PDB entry 5XUT | X-ray diffraction, 2.40 A resolution | chains A and D of the 4 polymer chains in the assembly

[Chain A]
Molecule: LbCpf1
Source organism: Lachnospiraceae bacterium ND2006
Sequence (1231 residues; each row starts with the number of its first residue; numbers below 1 keep their minus sign (Gly-2 is residue -2)):
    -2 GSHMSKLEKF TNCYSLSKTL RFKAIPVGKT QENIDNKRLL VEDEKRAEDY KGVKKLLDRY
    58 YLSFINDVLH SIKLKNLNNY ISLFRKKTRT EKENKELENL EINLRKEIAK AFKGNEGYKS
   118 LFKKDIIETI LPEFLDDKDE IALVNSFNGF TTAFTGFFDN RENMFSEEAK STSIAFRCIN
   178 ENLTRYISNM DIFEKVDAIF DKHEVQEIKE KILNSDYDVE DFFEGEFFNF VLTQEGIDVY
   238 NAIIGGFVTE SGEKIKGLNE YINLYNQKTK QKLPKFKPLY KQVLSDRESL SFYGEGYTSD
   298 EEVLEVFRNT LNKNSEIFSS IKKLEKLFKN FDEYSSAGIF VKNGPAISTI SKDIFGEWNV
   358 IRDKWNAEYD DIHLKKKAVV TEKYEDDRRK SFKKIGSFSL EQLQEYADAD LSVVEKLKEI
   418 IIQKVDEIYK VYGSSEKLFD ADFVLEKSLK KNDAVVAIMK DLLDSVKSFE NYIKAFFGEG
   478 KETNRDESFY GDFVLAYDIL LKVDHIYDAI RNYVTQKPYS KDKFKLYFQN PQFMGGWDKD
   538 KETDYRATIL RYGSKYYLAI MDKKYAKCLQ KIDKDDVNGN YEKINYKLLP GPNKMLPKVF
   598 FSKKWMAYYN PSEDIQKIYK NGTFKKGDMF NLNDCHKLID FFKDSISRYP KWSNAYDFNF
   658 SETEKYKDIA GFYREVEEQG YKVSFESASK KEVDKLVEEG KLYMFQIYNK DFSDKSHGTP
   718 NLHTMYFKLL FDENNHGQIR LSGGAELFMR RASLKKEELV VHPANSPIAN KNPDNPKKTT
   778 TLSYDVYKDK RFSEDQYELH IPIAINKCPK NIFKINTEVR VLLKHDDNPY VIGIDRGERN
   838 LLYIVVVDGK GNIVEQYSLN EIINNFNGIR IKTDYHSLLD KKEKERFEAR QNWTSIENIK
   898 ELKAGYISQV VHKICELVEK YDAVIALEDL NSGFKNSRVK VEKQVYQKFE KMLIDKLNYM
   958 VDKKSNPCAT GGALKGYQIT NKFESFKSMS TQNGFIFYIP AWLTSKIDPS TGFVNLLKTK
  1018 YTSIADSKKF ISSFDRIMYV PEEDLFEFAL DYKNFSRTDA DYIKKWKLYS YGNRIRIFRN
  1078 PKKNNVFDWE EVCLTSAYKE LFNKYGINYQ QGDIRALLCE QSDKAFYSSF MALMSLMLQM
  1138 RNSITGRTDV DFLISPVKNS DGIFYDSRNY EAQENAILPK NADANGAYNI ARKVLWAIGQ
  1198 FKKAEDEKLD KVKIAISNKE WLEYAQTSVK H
Disordered / not traced: -2 to 0, 372-376, 1078-1081, 1227-1228
Bound ions: Mg2+: Thr716 (shared with 1 residue of chain B)
From the paper describing this entry:
  - binding site for the 29-nt DNA strand: Lys538, Tyr542
  - conformationally variable residues (order/disorder transition): Lys595
  - catalytic residues: Arg1138 (proposed by the authors, not directly observed)
  - mutagenesis - D832A, E925A, D1180A: abolished catalytic activity
  - mutagenesis - R1138A: decreased catalytic activity

[Chain D]
Molecule: 9-nt DNA strand
Sequence (9 nucleotides; row label = number of the first residue in the row; numbers below 1 keep their minus sign (DC-9 is residue -9)):
    -9 CGTCCTCTA

[Chain A / chain D interface]
Contacting residue pairs - 14 pairs, chain A then chain D:
  Lys120(A) - DC-3(D)  phosphate contact
  Lys120(A) - DT-2(D)  salt bridge to the phosphate
  Lys121(A) - DT-4(D)  phosphate contact
  Lys121(A) - DC-3(D)  salt bridge to the phosphate
  Asp122(A) - DC-3(D)  phosphate contact
  Gly146(A) - DC-5(D)  sugar contact
  Gly146(A) - DT-4(D)  phosphate contact
  Phe147(A) - DT-4(D)  hydrogen bond to the phosphate
  Thr148(A) - DT-4(D)  hydrogen bond to the phosphate
  Thr149(A) - DT-4(D)  hydrogen bond to the phosphate
  Pro528(A) - DC-5(D)  phosphate contact
  Gln529(A) - DT-4(D)  base contact
  Lys591(A) - DA-1(D)  phosphate contact
  Lys595(A) - DT-2(D)  base contact
Also at the interface, not in a pair above, chain A (15 interface residues in all): Asn527, Lys538, Asp541, Lys560
Also at the interface, not in a pair above, chain D (6 interface residues in all): DC-6

[In short]
Chain A and chain D form an interface of 15 and 6 residues respectively; the contacts include 3 hydrogen bonds
and 2 salt bridges. Polar pairs include Phe147(A)-DT-4(D), Thr148(A)-DT-4(D) and Thr149(A)-DT-4(D). From the
paper: the catalytic residue Arg1138(A); D832A, E925A and D1180A of chain A abolish catalytic activity.
Chain A is LbCpf1 (Lachnospiraceae bacterium ND2006) and chain D is a 9-nt DNA strand; the structure, Crystal
structure of Lachnospiraceae bacterium ND2006 Cpf1 in complex with crRNA and target DNA (TCTA PAM), was
determined by X-ray diffraction (same publication as 5XUS, 5XUU and 5XUZ).
